PDB entry 6AED | X-ray diffraction, 3.80 A resolution | chain A

Chain A:
Protein: Leukocyte immunoglobulin-like receptor subfamily B member 2
From: Homo sapiens
Reference sequence: Q8N423 (LIRB2_HUMAN); the author numbering skips numbers that UniProt does not, so the offset changes along the chain: 4-82 = UniProt 27-105; 84-397 = UniProt 106-419
Amino-acid sequence (396 residues; numbered 1 to 397; 1 number in that range is skipped by the numbering (no residue carries it; nothing is unmodelled there); the number before each row is that of its first residue):
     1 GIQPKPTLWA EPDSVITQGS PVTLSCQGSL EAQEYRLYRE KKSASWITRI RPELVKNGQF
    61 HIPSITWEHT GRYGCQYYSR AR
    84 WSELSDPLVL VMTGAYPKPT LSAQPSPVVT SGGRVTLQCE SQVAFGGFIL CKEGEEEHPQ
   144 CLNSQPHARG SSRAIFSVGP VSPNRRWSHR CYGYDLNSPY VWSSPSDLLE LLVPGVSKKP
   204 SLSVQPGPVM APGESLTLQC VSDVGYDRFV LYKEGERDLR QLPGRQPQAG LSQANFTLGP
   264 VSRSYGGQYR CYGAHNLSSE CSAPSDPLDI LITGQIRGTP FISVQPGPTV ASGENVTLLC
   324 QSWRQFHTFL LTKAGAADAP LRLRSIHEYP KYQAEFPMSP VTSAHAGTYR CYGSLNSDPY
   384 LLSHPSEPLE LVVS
Unresolved in the structure: 1, 137-142
Differences from the reference sequence: expression tag (1-3); engineered mutation M213 (Val235 in Q8N423)
Curated features (UniProtKB/Swiss-Prot):
  - glycosylation (N-linked (GlcNAc...) asparagine): N258, N279, N318
Cystine bridges: C26-C75, C122-C174, C134-C144, C223-C274, C323-C374
From the paper describing this entry:
  - contacts within the chain: Q107-R240 (hydrogen bond), A106-R240, P110-L242, V111-L242, E193-Q244

Summary:
The paper reports contacts within the chain involving R240, Q107 and A106 among others.
Chain A is Leukocyte immunoglobulin-like receptor subfamily B member 2 (Homo sapiens); the structure, Crystal
Structure of the four Ig-like domain of LILRB2(LIR2/ILT4/CD85d), was determined by X-ray diffraction,
deposited together with 6AEE.
